Entry 8Z83 (electron microscopy, 2.60 A resolution); this record covers chains L and M of the 36 polymer chains in the assembly.

== Chain L ==
Molecule: Reaction center protein L chain
Source organism: Halorhodospira halophila
UniProt: A0A2L1K3P0 (A0A2L1K3P0_HALHA); residue numbers follow UniProt; this construct covers 1-276
Chain sequence (276 residues; numbered 1 to 276; the number before each row is that of its first residue):
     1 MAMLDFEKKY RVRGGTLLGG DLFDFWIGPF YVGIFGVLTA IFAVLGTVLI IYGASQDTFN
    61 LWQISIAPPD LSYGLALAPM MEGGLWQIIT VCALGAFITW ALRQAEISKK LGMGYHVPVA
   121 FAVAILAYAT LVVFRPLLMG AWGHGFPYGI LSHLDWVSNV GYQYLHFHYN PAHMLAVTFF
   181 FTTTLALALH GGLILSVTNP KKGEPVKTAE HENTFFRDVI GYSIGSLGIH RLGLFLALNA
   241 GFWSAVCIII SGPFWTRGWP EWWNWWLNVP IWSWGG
Disordered / not traced: 1, 276
Construct notes: conflict Thr99 (Ala in A0A2L1K3P0), Pro205 (Ser in A0A2L1K3P0), Ile220 (Val in A0A2L1K3P0), Gly241 (Ala in A0A2L1K3P0)
Metal / ion sites: Fe ion: His190, His230 (shared with His219(M), Glu234(M), His266(M) of chain M)
Small-molecule neighbours:
  - bacteriochlorophyll a (BCL), molecule 1: Ala40, Ile41, Val44
  - bacteriochlorophyll a (BCL), molecule 2: Phe42, Leu45, Ile88, Val91, Cys92
  - bacteriochlorophyll a (BCL), molecule 3: Thr47, Ile50, Phe97, Tyr128, Leu131, Phe146, Ile150, Leu151, His153, Leu154, Trp156, Val157
  - bacteriochlorophyll a (BCL), molecule 4: Phe97, Phe121, Ala124, Ile125, Ala127, Tyr128, Leu131, Trp156, Val157, Ser158, Val160, Gly161, Tyr162, Phe167, His168, His173, Ala176, Val177, Phe180, Phe181, Ser244, Ala245, Cys247, Ile248
  - bacteriochlorophyll a (BCL), molecule 5: Val157, Tyr162, His168, Phe181
  - bacteriochlorophyll a (BCL), molecule 6: His168, His173, Met174, Val177, Thr178, Phe181, Thr182, Leu185
  - bacteriopheophytin a (BPH), molecule 1: Thr39, Phe42, Ala43, Gly46, Thr47, Ile50, Ile89, Cys92, Ala93, Ala96, Phe97, Trp100, Gln104, Val117, Ala120, Phe121, Val123, Ala124, Tyr128, Phe146, Tyr148, Gly149, Ile150, His153, Phe180, Ala237, Leu238, Gly241
  - bacteriopheophytin a (BPH), molecule 2: Phe181, Thr184, Leu185, Ala188, Leu189, Phe216, Val219, Ile220
  - menaquinone 8 (MQ8): Phe30, Ala43, Val44, Thr47, Trp100
  - Ubiquinone-8 (UQ8), molecule 1: Leu17, Leu18, Phe35, Leu38, Phe42, Leu75, Ala76, Leu77, Trp86, Gln87, Thr90, Val91, Leu94, Gly95, Ile98, Thr99, Leu102, Val133, Trp142
  - Ubiquinone-8 (UQ8), molecule 2: Pro171, Met174, Leu175, Thr178, Trp263
  - Ubiquinone-8 (UQ8), molecule 3: Leu175, Thr178, Phe179, Thr182, Leu185, Ala186, Leu189, His190, Leu193, Ile194, Glu212, Asn213, Phe216, Ile220, Tyr222, Ser223, Ile224, Gly225, Ser226, Ile229, Leu232, Leu236
  - Z41 ((2S)-3-hydroxypropane-1,2-diyl dihexadecanoate): Phe134, Leu138, Pro171, Ala172, Trp243, Ile249, Ile250, Phe254, Trp262, Trp263, Trp265, Trp266

== Chain M ==
Molecule: Reaction center protein M chain
Source organism: Halorhodospira halophila
UniProt: A0A2L1K3T5 (A0A2L1K3T5_HALHA); residue numbers follow UniProt; this construct covers 1-323
Chain sequence (323 residues; row label = number of the first residue in the row):
     1 MAEYQNIFTR VQVRGPTDPG VELPAADWPR TKGATHSWLL GKIGDAQVGP IYLGTTGVMS
    61 ILFGIVSIVI IGMNMLASVD WSPLEFIRQF FWVALEPPPP EYGLSLPPLN DGGWWLIAGF
   121 TLTLSVLLWF ARTYNRARAL GLGTHVAWAF AAAIFLFLAI GFIWPVLMGS WAKSVPFGIF
   181 PHLDWTTAFS LRYGNLYYNP FHMLSIVFLF GSALLFAMHG ATILAAGRYN AEREIEQITD
   241 RGTAAERSAL FWRWTMGFNA TMESIHRWGY WFAILCVITG GIGILLTGTV VENWYLWGVH
   301 HGIAPEYPEF FTPAVDPAAG GTE
Disordered / not traced: 1, 320-323
Construct notes: conflict Ala34 (Ser in A0A2L1K3T5), Ile65 (Leu in A0A2L1K3T5), Val66 (Leu in A0A2L1K3T5), Leu84 (Ile in A0A2L1K3T5), Phe86 (Trp in A0A2L1K3T5), Val126 (Ile in A0A2L1K3T5), Phe130 (Trp in A0A2L1K3T5), Ala131 (Val in A0A2L1K3T5), Glu236 (Asp in A0A2L1K3T5)
Metal / ion sites: Fe ion: His219, Glu234, His266 (shared with His190(L), His230(L) of chain L)
Small-molecule neighbours:
  - bacteriochlorophyll a (BCL), molecule 1: Thr55, Met59, Leu124, Leu128
  - bacteriochlorophyll a (BCL), molecule 2: Leu62, Ile65, Val66
  - bacteriochlorophyll a (BCL), molecule 3: Ile68, Ile71, Leu122, Val126, Phe150, Ala153, Ile154, Leu156, Phe157, Ile160, Trp185, Thr186, Thr187, Phe189, Ser190, Leu196, Tyr197, His202, Ser205, Ile206, Leu209, Phe210, Cys276, Gly280, Gly281, Ile284
  - bacteriochlorophyll a (BCL), molecule 4: Phe90, Leu122, Phe157, Ile160, Val175, Ile179, His182, Leu183, Trp185, Thr186
  - bacteriochlorophyll a (BCL), molecule 5: Thr186, Tyr197, Leu209, Phe210
  - bacteriochlorophyll a (BCL), molecule 6: Tyr197, His202, Met203, Ile206, Val207, Phe210, Gly211, Leu214, Phe272
  - bacteriopheophytin a (BPH), molecule 1: Ser60, Ile61, Gly64, Ile65, Ile68, Leu122, Ser125, Val126, Trp129, Thr133, Val146, Ala149, Phe150, Ala153, Ala273, Ile274, Val277
  - bacteriopheophytin a (BPH), molecule 2: Phe210, Ala213, Leu214, Ala217, Met218, Trp252, Thr255, Met256
  - spirilloxanthin (CRT): Ile68, Val69, Ile71, Gly72, Met73, Met75, Leu76, Phe86, Phe90, Leu106, Trp115, Leu116, Gly119, Phe120, Thr123, Phe157, Leu158, Ile160, Gly161, Phe162, Trp171, Ser174, Val175, Pro176, Phe177, Gly178, Ile179, His182
  - menaquinone 8 (MQ8): Leu214, Leu215, Met218, His219, Thr222, Ala245, Ser248, Ala249, Trp252, Met256, Phe258, Asn259, Ala260, Thr261, Met262, Ile265, Trp268, Phe272
  - Ubiquinone-8 (UQ8): Phe90, Phe91, Ile179

== Chain L / chain M interface ==
Contacting residue pairs - 229 pairs, chain L then chain M:
  Leu4(L) with Leu250(M), hydrophobic; Arg253(M)
  Asp5(L) with Arg241(M), salt bridge
  Phe6(L) with Arg241(M); Glu246(M)
  Glu7(L) with Leu250(M); Arg253(M), salt bridge; Trp254(M), hydrogen bond
  Lys9(L) with Glu246(M), salt bridge
  Tyr10(L) with Thr243(M), hydrogen bond; Glu246(M), hydrogen bond; Arg247(M); Leu250(M), hydrophobic; Trp254(M)
  Arg11(L) with Trp254(M)
  Trp26(L) with Trp254(M)
  Pro29(L) with Arg253(M); Trp254(M); Gly257(M)
  Phe30(L) with Trp254(M); Thr255(M); Met256(M); Gly257(M)
  Tyr31(L) with Trp254(M), hydrogen bond (backbone-backbone)
  Asn60(L) with Gly302(M), hydrogen bond (side chain-backbone)
  Trp62(L) with Ile303(M)
  Gln63(L) with Gly302(M), hydrogen bond (side chain-backbone); Ile303(M); Ala304(M), hydrogen bond (side chain-backbone)
  Trp100(L) with Thr255(M)
  Arg103(L) with Trp254(M), hydrogen bond (side chain-backbone); Thr255(M), hydrogen bond (side chain-backbone)
  Gln104(L) with Phe251(M); Trp252(M); Thr255(M)
  Ile107(L) with Phe251(M), hydrophobic; Trp254(M); Thr255(M)
  Ser108(L) with Phe251(M)
  Lys110(L) with Trp254(M)
  Leu111(L) with Tyr229(M); Arg247(M), hydrogen bond (backbone-side chain); Leu250(M); Phe251(M); Trp254(M), hydrophobic
  Gly112(L) with Arg228(M); Tyr229(M), hydrogen bond (backbone-side chain)
  Met113(L) with Thr222(M); Ala225(M); Arg228(M); Arg247(M); Phe251(M), hydrophobic
  Gly114(L) with Ala225(M), hydrogen bond (backbone-backbone); Arg228(M)
  His116(L) with Gln5(M), hydrogen bond (side chain-backbone); Ala221(M); Leu224(M); Ala225(M)
  Val117(L) with Ala221(M), hydrophobic; Thr222(M); Phe251(M), hydrophobic; Trp252(M), hydrophobic
  Leu151(L) with Tyr198(M), hydrophobic; Ile303(M); Pro305(M), hydrophobic
  Ser152(L) with Pro305(M)
  Leu154(L) with Tyr197(M)
  Asp155(L) with Asn195(M); Tyr198(M), hydrogen bond; Tyr307(M), hydrogen bond
  Val157(L) with Tyr197(M)
  Ser158(L) with Tyr197(M)
  Tyr162(L) with Thr187(M); Leu191(M)
  His166(L) with Leu183(M); Asp184(M), salt bridge; Thr187(M)
  His168(L) with Leu183(M), hydrogen bond (side chain-backbone); Thr186(M); Thr187(M), hydrogen bond
  Tyr169(L) with Phe180(M); Asp184(M), hydrogen bond
  Met174(L) with Phe180(M), hydrophobic
  Phe180(L) with Leu209(M); Phe210(M), hydrophobic; Ala213(M), hydrophobic
  Phe181(L) with Leu209(M), hydrophobic
  Thr183(L) with Ala213(M); Phe216(M)
  Thr184(L) with Leu209(M); Ser212(M); Ala273(M)
  Ala186(L) with Phe216(M)
  Leu187(L) with Ser212(M); Phe216(M); Gly269(M)
  Ala188(L) with Ala273(M), hydrophobic
  Leu189(L) with Val146(M), hydrophobic
  His190(L) with His219(M), hydrogen bond; Glu234(M), salt bridge; His266(M), hydrogen bond
  Gly191(L) with His266(M)
  Gly192(L) with His145(M); Val146(M); Tyr270(M)
  Leu193(L) with Val146(M)
  Ile194(L) with Glu234(M); Ile238(M), hydrophobic; His266(M)
  Leu195(L) with His145(M); Glu263(M); His266(M); Arg267(M); Tyr270(M), hydrophobic
  Ser196(L) with Leu142(M); Gly143(M), hydrogen bond (backbone-backbone); His145(M)
  Val197(L) with Leu142(M), hydrophobic; Ile235(M), hydrophobic
  Thr198(L) with Ile238(M)
  Asn199(L) with Gly143(M); His145(M); Glu263(M), hydrogen bond; Arg267(M)
  Pro200(L) with Gly141(M); Leu142(M); Gly143(M)
  Lys201(L) with Arg138(M); Leu142(M)
  Glu204(L) with Gly141(M)
  Val206(L) with Ile235(M), hydrophobic; Thr239(M)
  Lys207(L) with Leu140(M); Gly141(M), hydrogen bond (side chain-backbone); Leu142(M); Ile235(M)
  Thr208(L) with Ile235(M)
  Ala209(L) with Ile235(M)
  Glu210(L) with Val21(M)
  His211(L) with Val21(M); Leu140(M); Leu142(M)
  Glu212(L) with Ile235(M)
  Thr214(L) with Gly20(M); Val21(M), hydrogen bond (side chain-backbone); Arg30(M); Leu140(M)
  Phe215(L) with Thr133(M); Arg136(M); Ala137(M); Leu140(M); Leu142(M), hydrophobic; Val146(M), hydrophobic
  Arg217(L) with Asp18(M); Asp45(M), salt bridge; Gln47(M); Gly49(M); Pro50(M); Ile51(M); Tyr52(M)
  Asp218(L) with Leu23(M); Arg30(M), salt bridge; Ile51(M); Tyr52(M), hydrogen bond (backbone-backbone); Arg132(M), hydrogen bond (backbone-side chain); Arg136(M)
  Val219(L) with Ile51(M); Trp129(M); Arg132(M), hydrogen bond (backbone-side chain); Arg136(M)
  Ile220(L) with Ile51(M); Trp129(M), hydrophobic
  Gly221(L) with Val48(M); Gly49(M), hydrogen bond (backbone-backbone); Pro50(M); Ile51(M)
  Tyr222(L) with Leu40(M), hydrophobic; Asp45(M), hydrogen bond (side chain-backbone); Gln47(M)
  Ser223(L) with Asp45(M)
  Ile224(L) with Ile43(M), hydrophobic; Gly44(M); Asp45(M), hydrogen bond (backbone-backbone)
  Gly225(L) with Asp45(M)
  Ser226(L) with Glu232(M)
  Leu227(L) with Asn6(M); Leu224(M), hydrophobic; Glu232(M)
  Gly228(L) with Ile43(M); Gly44(M)
  Ile229(L) with Phe216(M)
  His230(L) with His219(M), hydrogen bond; Gly220(M); Ile223(M); Leu224(M); Glu234(M), salt bridge
  Arg231(L) with Tyr4(M), hydrogen bond; Asn6(M), hydrogen bond; Ile7(M), hydrogen bond (side chain-backbone); Phe8(M); Thr9(M), hydrogen bond; Lys42(M), hydrogen bond (side chain-backbone); Ile43(M), hydrogen bond (side chain-backbone); Leu224(M)
  Gly233(L) with Phe216(M)
  Leu234(L) with Ala217(M); Ala221(M), hydrophobic; Leu224(M), hydrophobic
  Ala237(L) with Ala213(M); Ala217(M), hydrophobic
  Trp263(L) with Phe91(M), hydrophobic; Trp92(M), hydrophobic; Phe180(M)
  Trp266(L) with Ile87(M), hydrogen bond (side chain-backbone); Arg88(M), hydrogen bond (side chain-backbone); Phe91(M); Trp92(M)
  Leu267(L) with Arg88(M), hydrogen bond (backbone-side chain); Gln89(M); Trp92(M), hydrophobic
  Ile271(L) with Leu84(M)
  Trp272(L) with Leu84(M); Ile87(M), hydrophobic; Arg88(M)
  Ser273(L) with Glu85(M); Arg88(M)
  Trp274(L) with Ser82(M), hydrogen bond; Leu84(M), hydrophobic; Glu85(M)
Other interface residues (no listed pair), chain L (95 interface residues in all): Asp70, Ala120, Asn213
Other interface residues (no listed pair), chain M (101 interface residues in all): Ala149, Met203, Leu215, Met218, Ala226, Asn259, Phe310

== Summary ==
95 residues of chain L face 101 of chain M across their interface; the contacts include 41 hydrogen bonds and
8 salt bridges. Among the polar pairs are Asp5(L)-Arg241(M), Glu7(L)-Arg253(M) and Lys9(L)-Glu246(M).
Chain L is Reaction center protein L chain and chain M is Reaction center protein M chain, both from
Halorhodospira halophila; the structure, Photosynthetic LH1-RC complex from the purple bacterium
Halorhodospira halophila, was determined by electron microscopy (same publication as 8Z82).
